8VJO - chains A and C of the 6 polymer chains in the assembly; structure by electron microscopy, 2.40 A resolution.

# Chain A (and C)
Protein: EncA
From: Myxococcus xanthus
Notes: chain C of this document is another copy of the same molecule, construct and numbering; everything in this record applies to it too
Reference sequence: Q1D6H4 (Q1D6H4_MYXXD); residues -6 to 287 here correspond to UniProt positions 1-294 (UniProt number = residue number + 7)
Chain sequence (301 residues; numbered -13 to 287; the number before each row is that of its first residue; numbers below 1 keep their minus sign (Met-13 is residue -13)):
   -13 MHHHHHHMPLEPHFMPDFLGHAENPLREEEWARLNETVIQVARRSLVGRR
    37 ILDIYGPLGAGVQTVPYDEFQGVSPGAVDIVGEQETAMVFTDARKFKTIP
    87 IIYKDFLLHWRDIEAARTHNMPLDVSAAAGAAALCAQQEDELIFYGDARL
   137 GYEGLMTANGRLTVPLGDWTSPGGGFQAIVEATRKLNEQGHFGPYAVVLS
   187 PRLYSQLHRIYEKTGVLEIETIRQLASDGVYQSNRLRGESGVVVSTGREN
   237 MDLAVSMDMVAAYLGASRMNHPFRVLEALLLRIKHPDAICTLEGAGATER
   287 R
Disordered / not traced: -13 to 2, 279-287 (chain C: -13 to 6, 280-287)
Construct notes: initiating methionine (-13); expression tag (-12 to -7)

# How chain A and chain C interact
Residue-residue contacts (23):
  His7(A) - His7(C)  hydrogen bond
  Glu9(A) - His7(C)
  Leu44(A) - His105(C)  hydrogen bond (backbone-side chain)
  Ala46(A) - Arg97(C)
  Gly47(A) - Arg97(C)
  Gly47(A) - Glu100(C)
  Gly47(A) - Ala101(C)
  Gly47(A) - His105(C)
  Val48(A) - His105(C)
  Gln49(A) - His95(C)
  Gln49(A) - Arg97(C)
  Gln49(A) - Asp98(C)  hydrogen bond
  Ile85(A) - Arg97(C)  hydrogen bond (backbone-side chain)
  Ile87(A) - Trp96(C)  hydrophobic
  Ile87(A) - Arg97(C)
  Met243(A) - Trp96(C)  hydrophobic
  Leu250(A) - His7(C)  hydrogen bond (backbone-side chain)
  Gly251(A) - His7(C)
  Arg260(A) - Arg254(C)  hydrogen bond (side chain-backbone)
  Arg260(A) - Met255(C)
  Leu262(A) - Trp96(C)  hydrophobic
  Leu262(A) - Met255(C)  hydrophobic
  Ala264(A) - Arg97(C)
Also at the interface, not in a pair above, chain A (20 interface residues in all): Gly45, Pro86, Ser242, Ala248, Tyr249
Also at the interface, not in a pair above, chain C (11 interface residues in all): Ala252

# Overview
The interface between chain A and chain C involves 20 residues on one side and 11 on the other, with 6
hydrogen bonds. Polar contacts include His7(A)-His7(C), Leu44(A)-His105(C) and Gln49(A)-Asp98(C).
Chain A and chain C are both EncA (Myxococcus xanthus); the structure, Cryo-EM structure of Myxococcus xanthus
EncA encapsulin shell loaded with EncD cargo, was determined by electron microscopy (same publication as
8VJN).
